PDB entry 6L06 | X-ray diffraction, 2.60 A resolution | chains A and B of the 4 polymer chains in the assembly

[Chain A (and B)]
Molecule: Phosphatidylserine decarboxylase beta chain
Source organism: Escherichia coli BL21(DE3)
Notes: EC 4.1.1.65; chain B of this document is another copy of the same molecule, construct and numbering; everything in this record applies to it too
UniProt: A0A446DLT6 (A0A446DLT6_ECOLX); residue numbers follow UniProt; this construct covers 1-253
Chain sequence (267 residues; row label = number of the first residue in the row; numbers below 1 keep their minus sign (Met-13 is residue -13)):
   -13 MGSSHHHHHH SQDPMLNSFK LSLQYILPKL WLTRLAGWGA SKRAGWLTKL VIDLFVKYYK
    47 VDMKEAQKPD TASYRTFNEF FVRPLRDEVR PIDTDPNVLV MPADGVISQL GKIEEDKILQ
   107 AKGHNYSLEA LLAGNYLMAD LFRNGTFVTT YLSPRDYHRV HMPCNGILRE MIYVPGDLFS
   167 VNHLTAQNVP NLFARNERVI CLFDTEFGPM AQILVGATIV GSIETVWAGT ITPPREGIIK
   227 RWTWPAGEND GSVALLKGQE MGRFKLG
Not modelled in the structure: -13 to -2
Sequence notes: expression tag (-13 to 0)

[Interface between chain A and chain B]
Pairs across the interface - 21 pairs, chain A then chain B:
  Tyr11(A) - Trp17(B)
  Ala116(A) - Ile224(B)  hydrophobic
  Ala119(A) - Ile225(B)
  Gly120(A) - Ile225(B)
  Asn121(A) - Tyr122(B)
  Tyr122(A) - Asn121(B)
  Tyr122(A) - Leu123(B)
  Tyr122(A) - Arg227(B)
  Leu123(A) - Tyr122(B)
  Leu123(A) - Leu123(B)  hydrophobic
  Asn177(A) - Glu222(B)
  Asn177(A) - Ile224(B)
  Ala180(A) - Ile224(B)
  Arg181(A) - Glu222(B)
  Arg181(A) - Gly223(B)
  Glu222(A) - Asn177(B)
  Glu222(A) - Arg181(B)
  Ile224(A) - Asn177(B)
  Ile224(A) - Ala180(B)  hydrophobic
  Ile225(A) - Ala119(B)
  Arg227(A) - Tyr122(B)
Also at the interface, not in a pair above, chain A (19 interface residues in all): Ile12, Trp17, Glu115, Arg221, Gly223
Also at the interface, not in a pair above, chain B (18 interface residues in all): Tyr11, Ile12, Ala116, Gly120, Arg221

[Summary]
19 residues of chain A and 18 residues of chain B are in contact.
Both chains are Phosphatidylserine decarboxylase beta chain (Escherichia coli BL21(DE3)). Entry 6L06 (Crystal
structure of Escherichia coli phosphatidylserine decarboxylase (apo-form)) was determined by X-ray diffraction
(same publication as 6L07).
